7O4K - chains 0 and 1 of the 17 polymer chains in the assembly; structure by electron microscopy, 3.60 A resolution.

[Chain 0]
Protein: General transcription and DNA repair factor IIH helicase subunit XPD
Organism: Saccharomyces cerevisiae (strain ATCC 204508 / S288c)
Notes: EC 3.6.4.12
UniProt: P06839 (RAD3_YEAST); residue numbers follow UniProt; this construct covers 1-778
Amino-acid sequence (778 residues; numbered 1 to 778; the number before each row is that of its first residue):
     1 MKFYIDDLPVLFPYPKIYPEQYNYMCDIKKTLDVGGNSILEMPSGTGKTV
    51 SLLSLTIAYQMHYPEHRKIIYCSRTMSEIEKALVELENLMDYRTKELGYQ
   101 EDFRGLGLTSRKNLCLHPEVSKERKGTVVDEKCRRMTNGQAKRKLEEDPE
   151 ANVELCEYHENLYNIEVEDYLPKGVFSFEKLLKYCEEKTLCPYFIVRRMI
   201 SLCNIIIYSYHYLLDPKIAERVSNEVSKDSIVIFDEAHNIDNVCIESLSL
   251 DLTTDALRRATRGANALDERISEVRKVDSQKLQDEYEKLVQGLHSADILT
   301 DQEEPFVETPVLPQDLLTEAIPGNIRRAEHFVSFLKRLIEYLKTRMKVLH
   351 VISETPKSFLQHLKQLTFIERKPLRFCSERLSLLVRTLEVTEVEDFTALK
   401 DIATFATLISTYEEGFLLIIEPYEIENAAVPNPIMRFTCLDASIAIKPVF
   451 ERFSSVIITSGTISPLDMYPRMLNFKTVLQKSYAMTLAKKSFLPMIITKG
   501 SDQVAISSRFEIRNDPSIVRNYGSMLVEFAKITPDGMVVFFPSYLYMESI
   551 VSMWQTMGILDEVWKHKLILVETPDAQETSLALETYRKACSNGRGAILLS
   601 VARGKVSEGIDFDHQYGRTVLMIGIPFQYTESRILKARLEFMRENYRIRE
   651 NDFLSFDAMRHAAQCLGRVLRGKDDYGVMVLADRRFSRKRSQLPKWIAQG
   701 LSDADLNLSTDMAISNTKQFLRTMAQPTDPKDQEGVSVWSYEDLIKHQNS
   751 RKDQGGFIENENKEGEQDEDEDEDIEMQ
Unresolved in the structure: 753-778
UniProt features mapped onto this chain:
  - motif: Asp235 to His238 (DEAH box)
  - binding site (ATP): Met42 to Thr49
  - binding site ([4Fe-4S] cluster): Cys115, Cys133, Cys156, Cys191
  - mutagenesis: Lys48 (K48R/A: Loss of ATPase and DNA helicase activities but not ssDNA-binding or ATP-binding, impaired removal of pyrimidine dimers. Loss of RNA:DNA helicase. Extremely UV-sensitive), Arg111 (R111H: Intermediate level of UV-sensitivity), Cys115 (C115S: Extremely UV-sensitive), Glu236 (E236K: In rad3-1; abnormal sensitivity to UV irradiation, defective excision of damaged DNA bases ...), Gly461 (G461R: In rad3-2; abnormal sensitivity to UV irradiation, defective excision of damaged DNA bases)
Bound ions: 4Fe-4S cluster Fe: Cys115, Cys133, Cys156, Cys191
Ligand contacts: 4Fe-4S cluster (SF4): Arg111, Cys115, Leu116, His117, Val120, Cys133, Met136, Thr137, Cys156, Tyr158, His159, Cys191, Phe194

[Chain 1]
Protein: General transcription and DNA repair factor IIH subunit TFB1
Organism: Saccharomyces cerevisiae (strain ATCC 204508 / S288c)
UniProt: P32776 (TFB1_YEAST); numbering as in UniProt (aligned over 1-642)
Amino-acid sequence (645 residues; numbered -2 to 642; the number before each row is that of its first residue; numbers below 1 keep their minus sign (Gly-2 is residue -2)):
    -2 GGSMSHSGAAIFEKVSGIIAINEDVSPAELTWRSTDGDKVHTVVLSTIDK
    48 LQATPASSEKMMLRLIGKVDESKKRKDNEGNEVVPKPQRHMFSFNNRTVM
    98 DNIKMTLQQIISRYKDADIYEEKRRREESAQHTETPMSSSSVTAGTPTPH
   148 LDTPQLNNGAPLINTAKLDDSLSKEKLLTNLKLQQSLLKGNKVLMKVFQE
   198 TVINAGLPPSEFWSTRIPLLRAFALSTSQKVGPYNVLSTIKPVASSENKV
   248 NVNLSREKILNIFENYPIVKKAYTDNVPKNFKEPEFWARFFSSKLFRKLR
   298 GEKIMQNDRGDVIIDRYLTLDQEFDRKDDDMLLHPVKKIIDLDGNIQDDP
   348 VVRGNRPDFTMQPGVDINGNSDGTVDILKGMNRLSEKMIMALKNEYSRTN
   398 LQNKSNITNDEEDEDNDERNELKIDDLNESYKTNYAIIHLKRNAHEKTTD
   448 NDAKSSADSIKNADLKVSNQQMLQQLSLVMDNLINKLDLNQVVPNNEVSN
   498 KINKRVITAIKINAKQAKHNNVNSALGSFVDNTSQANELEVKSTLPIDLL
   548 ESCRMLHTTCCEFLKHFYIHFQSGEQKQASTVKKLYNHLKDCIEKLNELF
   598 QDVLNGDGESMSNTCTAYLKPVLNSITLATHKYDEYFNEYNNNSN
Unresolved in the structure: -2 to 0, 67-82, 122-166, 241-244, 394-412, 447-461, 518-535, 640-642
Sequence notes: expression tag (-2 to 0)
UniProt features mapped onto this chain:
  - modified residue: Thr150 (Phosphothreonine)

[Interface between chain 0 and chain 1]
Pairs across the interface - 158 pairs, chain 0 then chain 1:
  Tyr14(0) - Lys420(1)
  Tyr14(0) - Ile421(1)  hydrogen bond (side chain-backbone)
  Tyr14(0) - Leu424(1)
  Tyr14(0) - Asn425(1)
  Pro15(0) - Leu424(1)
  Pro15(0) - Asn425(1)
  Pro15(0) - Glu426(1)
  Lys16(0) - Asp423(1)
  Lys16(0) - Leu424(1)  hydrogen bond (backbone-backbone)
  Lys16(0) - Asn425(1)
  Ile17(0) - Leu424(1)
  Tyr18(0) - Asp423(1)  hydrogen bond
  Tyr18(0) - Leu424(1)
  Gln21(0) - Leu424(1)
  Gly47(0) - Ile421(1)
  Thr75(0) - Asn342(1)
  Thr75(0) - Asp345(1)
  Met76(0) - Lys335(1)
  Met76(0) - Asp338(1)
  Met76(0) - Gly341(1)
  Met76(0) - Asn342(1)  hydrogen bond (backbone-side chain)
  Met76(0) - Asp345(1)  hydrogen bond (backbone-side chain)
  Ser77(0) - Lys335(1)
  Ser77(0) - Ile336(1)
  Ser77(0) - Asn342(1)  hydrogen bond (backbone-side chain)
  Glu80(0) - Lys335(1)
  Glu80(0) - Ile336(1)
  Glu80(0) - Glu415(1)
  Lys81(0) - Leu419(1)
  Val84(0) - Glu415(1)
  Val84(0) - Arg416(1)
  Val84(0) - Leu419(1)  hydrophobic
  Glu85(0) - Leu419(1)
  Glu87(0) - Arg416(1)  salt bridge
  Asn88(0) - Arg416(1)
  Asn88(0) - Lys420(1)  hydrogen bond
  Asp91(0) - Arg416(1)  salt bridge
  Thr109(0) - Asp345(1)  hydrogen bond
  Ser110(0) - Gln344(1)  hydrogen bond (side chain-backbone)
  Ser110(0) - Asp345(1)
  Lys112(0) - Asp340(1)  salt bridge
  Asn113(0) - Lys335(1)  hydrogen bond (backbone-side chain)
  Asn113(0) - Gly341(1)
  Asn113(0) - Gln344(1)
  Arg124(0) - Asp340(1)  salt bridge
  Arg124(0) - Gln344(1)
  Gly126(0) - Gln344(1)  hydrogen bond (backbone-side chain)
  Gly126(0) - Pro347(1)
  Thr127(0) - Pro347(1)
  Asp130(0) - Pro347(1)
  Glu179(0) - Asn413(1)  hydrogen bond (side chain-backbone)
  Glu179(0) - Glu415(1)
  Ser209(0) - Asp345(1)
  His211(0) - Asp346(1)
  His211(0) - Val349(1)
  Tyr212(0) - Asp345(1)
  Asp215(0) - Asp346(1)
  Lys217(0) - Val348(1)
  Lys217(0) - Arg350(1)
  Ile218(0) - Asp346(1)
  Ile218(0) - Val348(1)  hydrophobic
  Glu246(0) - Val349(1)
  Glu246(0) - Arg350(1)
  Glu246(0) - Gly351(1)
  Ser249(0) - Arg350(1)
  Ser249(0) - Asn352(1)  hydrogen bond
  Leu250(0) - Arg350(1)
  Leu250(0) - Asn352(1)
  Asp251(0) - Gly351(1)
  Asp251(0) - Asn352(1)
  Asp251(0) - Arg353(1)  hydrogen bond (side chain-backbone)
  Thr253(0) - Arg353(1)
  Glu308(0) - Val348(1)
  Thr404(0) - Arg350(1)  hydrogen bond
  Glu424(0) - Arg353(1)  salt bridge
  Asn427(0) - Asp363(1)
  Asn427(0) - Ile364(1)
  Ala428(0) - Ile364(1)
  Ala429(0) - Ile364(1)  hydrogen bond (backbone-backbone)
  Ile434(0) - Arg353(1)
  Arg436(0) - Arg353(1)
  Phe437(0) - Asn352(1)
  Thr438(0) - Asn352(1)
  Phe510(0) - Phe356(1)  hydrophobic
  Ser543(0) - Thr357(1)
  Tyr544(0) - Thr357(1)  hydrogen bond (backbone-backbone)
  Tyr544(0) - Val372(1)
  Tyr544(0) - Leu375(1)
  Leu545(0) - Phe356(1)  hydrophobic
  Leu545(0) - Thr357(1)  hydrogen bond (backbone-backbone)
  Leu545(0) - Gly361(1)
  Glu548(0) - Pro360(1)
  Glu548(0) - Gly361(1)  hydrogen bond (side chain-backbone)
  Glu548(0) - Thr371(1)  hydrogen bond (backbone-side chain)
  Glu548(0) - Val372(1)
  Glu548(0) - Leu375(1)
  Val551(0) - Leu375(1)  hydrophobic
  Ser552(0) - Lys300(1)  hydrogen bond
  Ser552(0) - Thr371(1)  hydrogen bond
  Gln555(0) - Arg297(1)
  Gln555(0) - Gly298(1)
  Leu560(0) - Met378(1)  hydrophobic
  Asp561(0) - Ser235(1)
  Asp561(0) - Arg297(1)  salt bridge
  Trp564(0) - Asn232(1)
  Trp564(0) - Met378(1)  hydrophobic
  Trp564(0) - Leu381(1)  hydrophobic
  Trp564(0) - Met385(1)  hydrophobic
  Leu568(0) - Met385(1)  hydrophobic
  Leu568(0) - Ile386(1)  hydrophobic
  Ile569(0) - Met378(1)
  Ile569(0) - Ser382(1)  hydrogen bond (backbone-side chain)
  Leu570(0) - Asn379(1)
  Leu570(0) - Ser382(1)
  Val571(0) - Leu375(1)  hydrophobic
  Val571(0) - Met378(1)  hydrophobic
  Val571(0) - Asn379(1)  hydrogen bond (backbone-side chain)
  Thr573(0) - Lys376(1)
  Thr573(0) - Asn379(1)
  Ala576(0) - Leu339(1)
  Ala576(0) - Asp340(1)
  Ala576(0) - Ile343(1)  hydrophobic
  Gln577(0) - Leu330(1)
  Glu578(0) - Lys376(1)  salt bridge
  Thr579(0) - Leu339(1)
  Ser580(0) - Ile337(1)
  Ser580(0) - Leu339(1)  hydrogen bond (side chain-backbone)
  Ser580(0) - Asp340(1)
  Leu581(0) - Leu329(1)
  Leu581(0) - Leu330(1)  hydrophobic
  Leu581(0) - Val333(1)  hydrophobic
  Leu581(0) - Glu383(1)
  Ala582(0) - Asn379(1)
  Glu584(0) - Val333(1)
  Glu584(0) - Ile337(1)
  Thr585(0) - Ser382(1)
  Thr585(0) - Glu383(1)
  Thr585(0) - Ile386(1)
  Arg587(0) - Ile337(1)
  Lys588(0) - Ile386(1)
  Asn592(0) - Ile386(1)
  Asn592(0) - Leu389(1)
  Arg594(0) - Pro230(1)  hydrogen bond (side chain-backbone)
  Arg594(0) - Tyr231(1)
  Arg594(0) - Met385(1)  hydrogen bond
  Arg603(0) - Met358(1)
  Lys605(0) - Leu339(1)
  Val606(0) - Leu339(1)  hydrophobic
  Ile610(0) - Ile337(1)  hydrophobic
  Ile610(0) - Leu339(1)  hydrophobic
  Tyr616(0) - Glu418(1)
  Tyr629(0) - Asp355(1)
  Tyr629(0) - Phe356(1)  hydrophobic
  Ser632(0) - Asp355(1)  hydrogen bond
  Arg671(0) - Leu419(1)
  Lys673(0) - Asp423(1)
  Asp674(0) - Asp423(1)
  Val738(0) - Asp423(1)
Also at the interface, not in a pair above, chain 0 (104 interface residues in all): Phe12, Val50, Ile79, Leu108, Lys125, Ser177, Leu182, Lys400, Asp401, Ile425, Met547, Pro574, Leu583, Ala589, Ile634, Gly672, Gln733
Also at the interface, not in a pair above, chain 1 (66 interface residues in all): Asp326, His331, Lys334, Gln359, Val362, Ile374

[In short]
The interface between chain 0 and chain 1 involves 104 residues on one side and 66 on the other, with 28
hydrogen bonds and 7 salt bridges. Among the polar pairs are Glu87(0)-Arg416(1), Asp91(0)-Arg416(1) and
Lys112(0)-Asp340(1). Bound to chain 0: 4Fe-4S cluster.
Here chain 0 is General transcription and DNA repair factor IIH helicase subunit XPD and chain 1 is General
transcription and DNA repair factor IIH subunit TFB1, both from Saccharomyces cerevisiae (strain ATCC 204508 /
S288c). Entry 7O4K (Yeast TFIIH in the contracted state within the pre-initiation complex) was determined by
electron microscopy (same publication as 7O4I, 7O4J, 7O4L, 7O72, 7O73 and 7O75).
